Entry 5AC0 (X-ray diffraction, 1.90 A resolution); this record covers chains A and B.

[Chain A (and B)]
Molecule: Retinal dehydrogenase 1
From: Ovis aries
Notes: EC 1.2.1.36; chain B of this document is another copy of the same molecule, construct and numbering; everything in this record applies to it too
UniProtKB: P51977 (AL1A1_SHEEP); residues 0-500 here correspond to UniProt positions 1-501 (UniProt number = residue number + 1)
Amino-acid sequence (501 residues; numbered 0 to 500; the number before each row is that of its first residue; numbering starts at 0):
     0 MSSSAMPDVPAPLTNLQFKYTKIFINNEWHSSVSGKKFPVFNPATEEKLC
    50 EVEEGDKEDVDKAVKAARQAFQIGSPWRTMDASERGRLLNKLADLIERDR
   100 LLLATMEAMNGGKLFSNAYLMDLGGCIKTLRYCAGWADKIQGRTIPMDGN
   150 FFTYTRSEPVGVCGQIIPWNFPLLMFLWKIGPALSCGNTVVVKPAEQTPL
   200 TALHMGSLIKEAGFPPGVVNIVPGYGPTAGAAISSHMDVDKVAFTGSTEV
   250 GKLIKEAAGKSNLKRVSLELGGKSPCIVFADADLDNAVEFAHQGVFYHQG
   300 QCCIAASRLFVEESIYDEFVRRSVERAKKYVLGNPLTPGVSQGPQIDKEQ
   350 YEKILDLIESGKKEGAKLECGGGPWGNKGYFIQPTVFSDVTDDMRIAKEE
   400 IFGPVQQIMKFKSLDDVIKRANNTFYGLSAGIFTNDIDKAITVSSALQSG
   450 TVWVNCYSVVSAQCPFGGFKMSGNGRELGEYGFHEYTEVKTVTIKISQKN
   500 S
Not modelled in the structure: 0-6
Covalent attachments: compound K9P linked to C301
Ligand contacts:
  - K9P (1-[(1S)-1-methyl-5-oxidanyl-1,2-dihydrobenzo[e]indol-3-yl]hexan-1-one): M120, F170, L173, M174, W177, Q292, Y296, C302, I303, S457, V459, F465
  - NAD (nicotinamide-adenine-dinucleotide): I165, I166, P167, W168, N169, M174, K192, P193, A194, E195, Q196, Y224, G225, P226, G229, A230, F243, T244, G245, S246, V249, L252, I253, E268, L269, G270, C302, E348, Q349, K352, E399, F401
Curated features (UniProtKB/Swiss-Prot):
  - active site: E268 (Proton acceptor), C302 (Nucleophile)
  - binding site (NAD(+)): I166 to N169, K192 to E195, G225, P226, G245, S246, E268 to G270, E348 to K352, E399 to F401
  - site: N169 (Transition state stabilizer)
  - modified residue: S1 (N-acetylserine), K90 (N6-acetyllysine), K127 (N6-acetyllysine), K251 (N6-acetyllysine), T336 (Phosphothreonine), K352 (N6-acetyllysine), K366 (N6-acetyllysine), K409 (N6-acetyllysine), S412 (Phosphoserine), K418 (N6-acetyllysine), K494 (N6-acetyllysine)

[Interface between chain A and chain B]
Pairs across the interface (152; chain A residue first):
  I72(A) with A445(B), hydrophobic
  K127(A) with D147(B), salt bridge
  Q140(A) with Y480(B)
  G141(A) with Y480(B)
  R142(A) with E479(B), salt bridge; Y480(B)
  I144(A) with Q462(B); P464(B)
  M146(A) with V458(B), hydrophobic; S460(B); Q462(B); C463(B), hydrophobic
  D147(A) with K127(B), salt bridge; S460(B); Q462(B)
  F150(A) with C455(B), hydrophobic; V458(B), hydrophobic
  T152(A) with C463(B)
  Y153(A) with S443(B)
  T154(A) with Y480(B)
  R155(A) with S444(B), hydrogen bond
  E157(A) with S444(B); F468(B)
  M236(A) with F424(B)
  G250(A) with L262(B)
  K251(A) with G258(B); K259(B), hydrogen bond (side chain-backbone); S260(B); L262(B)
  K254(A) with A257(B); G258(B); L262(B); K263(B), hydrogen bond (side chain-backbone); V265(B)
  E255(A) with E255(B); G258(B); K259(B)
  G258(A) with K251(B); K254(B); E255(B)
  K259(A) with K251(B), hydrogen bond (backbone-side chain); E255(B)
  S260(A) with K251(B), hydrogen bond (backbone-side chain); M470(B)
  N261(A) with M470(B)
  L262(A) with G250(B); K251(B); K254(B); L267(B), hydrophobic; L269(B), hydrophobic; M470(B), hydrophobic; N473(B), hydrogen bond (backbone-side chain)
  K263(A) with K254(B), hydrogen bond (backbone-side chain)
  R264(A) with G467(B), hydrogen bond (side chain-backbone); F468(B); K469(B), hydrogen bond (side chain-backbone); G472(B), hydrogen bond (side chain-backbone); N473(B)
  V265(A) with K254(B)
  L267(A) with L262(B), hydrophobic
  L269(A) with L262(B), hydrophobic
  N285(A) with K494(B)
  F289(A) with K494(B)
  F424(A) with M236(B), hydrophobic
  S443(A) with Y153(B); K489(B), hydrogen bond (backbone-side chain)
  S444(A) with R155(B), hydrogen bond; E157(B); K489(B), hydrogen bond (backbone-side chain)
  L446(A) with K489(B), hydrogen bond (backbone-side chain)
  S448(A) with K489(B)
  G449(A) with V488(B); K489(B); T490(B), hydrogen bond (backbone-backbone)
  T450(A) with T490(B)
  V451(A) with T490(B), hydrogen bond (backbone-backbone); V491(B); T492(B), hydrogen bond (backbone-backbone)
  W452(A) with T492(B)
  V453(A) with T492(B), hydrogen bond (backbone-backbone); I493(B); K494(B), hydrogen bond (backbone-backbone)
  N454(A) with K494(B)
  C455(A) with F150(B), hydrophobic; T492(B); K494(B)
  V458(A) with M146(B), hydrophobic; F150(B), hydrophobic
  S460(A) with M146(B); D147(B)
  Q462(A) with I144(B); M146(B); D147(B)
  C463(A) with M146(B), hydrophobic; T152(B)
  P464(A) with I144(B); T154(B); V488(B), hydrophobic; T490(B), hydrogen bond (backbone-side chain)
  G467(A) with R264(B), hydrogen bond (backbone-side chain); E487(B)
  F468(A) with E157(B); R264(B); E487(B); V488(B)
  K469(A) with R264(B), hydrogen bond (backbone-side chain)
  M470(A) with S260(B); N261(B)
  G472(A) with R264(B), hydrogen bond (backbone-side chain)
  N473(A) with L262(B), hydrogen bond (side chain-backbone); R264(B)
  R475(A) with E487(B), salt bridge; V488(B), hydrogen bond (side chain-backbone)
  E479(A) with R142(B), salt bridge
  Y480(A) with Q140(B); G141(B); R142(B); T154(B); S156(B); H483(B), hydrogen bond (side chain-backbone); T486(B), hydrogen bond; V488(B)
  H483(A) with Y480(B), hydrogen bond (backbone-side chain)
  T486(A) with Y480(B), hydrogen bond
  E487(A) with G467(B); F468(B); R475(B), salt bridge
  V488(A) with G449(B); P464(B), hydrophobic; F468(B); R475(B), hydrogen bond (backbone-side chain); Y480(B)
  K489(A) with S443(B), hydrogen bond (side chain-backbone); S444(B), hydrogen bond (side chain-backbone); L446(B), hydrogen bond (side chain-backbone); S448(B); G449(B); V451(B)
  T490(A) with G449(B), hydrogen bond (backbone-backbone); T450(B); V451(B), hydrogen bond (backbone-backbone); P464(B), hydrogen bond (side chain-backbone)
  V491(A) with V451(B)
  T492(A) with V451(B), hydrogen bond (backbone-backbone); W452(B); V453(B), hydrogen bond (backbone-backbone); C455(B)
  I493(A) with V453(B)
  K494(A) with N285(B); F289(B); V453(B), hydrogen bond (backbone-backbone); N454(B)
Other interface residues (no listed pair), chain A (72 interface residues in all): P145, S156, T247, A257, A445
Other interface residues (no listed pair), chain B (72 interface residues in all): I72, P145, T247

[Summary]
Chain A and chain B each contribute 72 residues to their interface; the contacts include 39 hydrogen bonds and
6 salt bridges. Polar pairs include K127(A)-D147(B), R142(A)-E479(B) and R475(A)-E487(B). Bound to chain A:
NAD. Compound K9P is covalently linked to C301(A).
Both chains are Retinal dehydrogenase 1 (Ovis aries). Entry 5AC0 (ovis aries Aldehyde Dehydrogenase 1A1 in
complex with a duocarmycin analog) was determined by X-ray diffraction, deposited together with 5ABM, 5AC1 and
5AC2.
